5TCP - chains 1 and 3 of the 48 polymer chains in the assembly; structure by electron microscopy, 4.30 A resolution (low resolution: residue-level contacts below are approximate; hydrogen-bond / salt-bridge calls are withheld).

Chain 1 (and 3):
Name: Protein PrgH
Source organism: Salmonella enterica subsp. enterica serovar Typhimurium
Notes: chain 3 of this document is another copy of the same molecule, construct and numbering; everything in this record applies to it too
UniProt: P41783 (PRGH_SALTY); residues 130-392 here = UniProt positions 130-392
Amino-acid sequence (263 residues; numbered 130 to 392; the number before each row is that of its first residue):
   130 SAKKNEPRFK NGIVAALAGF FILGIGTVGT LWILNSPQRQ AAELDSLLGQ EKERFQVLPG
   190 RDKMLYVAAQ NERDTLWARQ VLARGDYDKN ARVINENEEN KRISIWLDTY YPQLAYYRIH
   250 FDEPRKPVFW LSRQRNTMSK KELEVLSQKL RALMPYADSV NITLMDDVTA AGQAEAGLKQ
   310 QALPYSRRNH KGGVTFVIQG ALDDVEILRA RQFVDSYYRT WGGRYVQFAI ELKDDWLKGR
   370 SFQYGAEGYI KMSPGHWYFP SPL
Disordered / not traced: 130-170, 365-392

Chain 1 / chain 3 interface:
Residue-residue contacts (16; chain 1 residue first):
  Lys181(1) - Asn219(3)
  Glu182(1) - Met193(3)
  His249(1) - Thr238(3)
  Asp251(1) - Thr238(3)
  Asp251(1) - Tyr239(3)
  Trp259(1) - Thr238(3)
  Thr298(1) - Gln242(3)
  Gln302(1) - Gln242(3)
  Gln309(1) - His319(3)
  Gln309(1) - Thr324(3)
  Gln309(1) - Arg353(3)
  Gln309(1) - Tyr354(3)
  Gln310(1) - Gln356(3)
  Asp332(1) - Lys362(3)
  Arg338(1) - Ala358(3)
  Arg338(1) - Glu360(3)
Interface residues without a listed pair, chain 1 (16 interface residues in all): Arg183, Val257, Ala305, Lys308, Val334
Interface residues without a listed pair, chain 3 (16 interface residues in all): Arg208, Gly322, Ile359

In short:
The chain 1/chain 3 interface involves 16 residues from each chain.
Both chains are Protein PrgH (Salmonella enterica subsp. enterica serovar Typhimurium). Entry 5TCP
(Near-atomic resolution cryo-EM structure of the periplasmic domains of PrgH and PrgK) was determined by
electron microscopy together with 5TCQ and 5TCR from the same study.
